8RC2 - chains B and I of the 11 polymer chains in the assembly; structure by electron microscopy, 3.10 A resolution.

Chain B:
Protein: CRISPR type AFERR-associated protein Csf2
Organism: Klebsiella pneumoniae
Notes: engineered mutation(s): 6xHis-tag
Reference sequence: A0A333ESG5 (A0A333ESG5_KLEPN); residue numbers follow UniProt; this construct covers 1-343
Chain sequence (350 residues; numbered 1 to 350; the number before each row is that of its first residue):
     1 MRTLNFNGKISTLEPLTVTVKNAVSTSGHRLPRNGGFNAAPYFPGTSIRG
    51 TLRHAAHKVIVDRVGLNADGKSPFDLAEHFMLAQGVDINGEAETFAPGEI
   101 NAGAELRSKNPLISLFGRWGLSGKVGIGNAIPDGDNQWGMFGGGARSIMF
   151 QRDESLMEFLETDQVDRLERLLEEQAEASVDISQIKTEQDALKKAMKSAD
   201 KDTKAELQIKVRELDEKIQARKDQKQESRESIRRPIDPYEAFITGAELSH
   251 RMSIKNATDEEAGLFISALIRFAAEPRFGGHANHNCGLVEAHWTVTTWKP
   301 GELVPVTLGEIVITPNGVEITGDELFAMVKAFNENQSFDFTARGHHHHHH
Not modelled in the structure: 342-350
Construct notes: expression tag (344-350)

Chain I:
Molecule: Target Strand (TS)-DNA
Sequence (60 nucleotides; row label = number of the first residue in the row; numbers below 1 keep their minus sign (DC-48 is residue -48)):
   -48 CCCTCCCTCCAGCTTCCGAGACCCTTCGGGAGGTGCATCCCGGTCTCGCT
     2 TGGCCTCCTC
Not modelled in the structure: -48 to -30, 10-11

Interface between chain B and chain I:
Pairs across the interface (21):
  Lys21(B) - DG-7(I)  base contact
  Lys21(B) - DG-6(I)  base contact
  Trp119(B) - DC-4(I)  stacking on the base
  Trp119(B) - DT-3(I)  base contact
  Arg146(B) - DT-11(I)  hydrogen bond to the base
  Gln175(B) - DC-13(I)  phosphate contact
  Ala176(B) - DC-13(I)  phosphate contact
  Ser179(B) - DC-13(I)  sugar contact
  Ser179(B) - DA-12(I)  phosphate contact
  Lys186(B) - DA-12(I)  sugar contact
  Lys186(B) - DT-11(I)  salt bridge to the phosphate
  Gln219(B) - DC-10(I)  hydrogen bond to the phosphate
  Ser231(B) - DC-13(I)  hydrogen bond to the phosphate
  Ser231(B) - DA-12(I)  phosphate contact
  Arg233(B) - DG-14(I)  phosphate contact
  Arg233(B) - DC-13(I)  salt bridge to the phosphate
  Arg234(B) - DC-13(I)  base contact
  Arg234(B) - DA-12(I)  hydrogen bond to the phosphate
  Arg234(B) - DT-11(I)  hydrogen bond to the sugar
  Pro235(B) - DC-13(I)  base contact
  Pro235(B) - DA-12(I)  base contact
Interface residues without a listed pair, chain B (13 interface residues in all): Lys222

Overview:
Chain B and chain I form an interface of 13 and 9 residues respectively; the contacts include 5 hydrogen
bonds, 2 salt bridges and 1 aromatic stacking contact. Polar contacts include Arg146(B)-DT-11(I),
Arg234(B)-DT-11(I) and Gln219(B)-DC-10(I).
Here chain B is CRISPR type AFERR-associated protein Csf2 (Klebsiella pneumoniae) and chain I is Target Strand
(TS)-DNA. Entry 8RC2 (DNA bound type IV-A3 CRISPR effector complex from K. pneumoniae) was determined by
electron microscopy, deposited together with 8RC3, 8RFJ, 8S35, 8S36 and 8S37.
